PDB entry 9JCZ | electron microscopy, 2.64 A resolution | chain A

Chain A:
Molecule: Sodium- and chloride-dependent taurine transporter
From: Homo sapiens
UniProt: P31641 (SC6A6_HUMAN); residue numbers follow UniProt; this construct covers 1-582
Amino-acid sequence (606 residues; numbered 1 to 606; the number before each row is that of its first residue):
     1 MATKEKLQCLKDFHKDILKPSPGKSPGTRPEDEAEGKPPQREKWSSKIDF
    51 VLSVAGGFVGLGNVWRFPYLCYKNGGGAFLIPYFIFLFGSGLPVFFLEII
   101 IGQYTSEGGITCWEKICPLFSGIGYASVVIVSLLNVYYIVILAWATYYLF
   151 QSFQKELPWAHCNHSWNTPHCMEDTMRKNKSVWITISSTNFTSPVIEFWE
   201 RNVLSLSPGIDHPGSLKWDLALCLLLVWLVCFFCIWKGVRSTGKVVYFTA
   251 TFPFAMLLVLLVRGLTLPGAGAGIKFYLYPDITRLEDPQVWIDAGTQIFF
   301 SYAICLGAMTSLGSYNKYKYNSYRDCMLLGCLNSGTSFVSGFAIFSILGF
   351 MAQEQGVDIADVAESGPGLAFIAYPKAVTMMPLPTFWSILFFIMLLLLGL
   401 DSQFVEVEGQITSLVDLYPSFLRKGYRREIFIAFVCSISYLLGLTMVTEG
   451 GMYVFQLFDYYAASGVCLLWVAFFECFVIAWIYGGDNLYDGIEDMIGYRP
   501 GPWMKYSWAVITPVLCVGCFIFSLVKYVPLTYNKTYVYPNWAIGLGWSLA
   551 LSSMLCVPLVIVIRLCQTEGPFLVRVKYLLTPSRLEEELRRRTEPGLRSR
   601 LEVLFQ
Unresolved in the structure: 1-38, 183-186, 568-606
Differences from the reference sequence: expression tag (583-606)
Curated features (UniProtKB/Swiss-Prot):
  - modified residue: Ser322 (Phosphoserine)
  - glycosylation (N-linked (GlcNAc...) asparagine): Asn163, Asn179, Asn190
  - natural variant: Ala78 (A78E: In HTRDC), Gly399 (G399V: In HTRDC)
Disulfide bonds: Cys162-Cys171
Glycans and other covalent adducts: N-acetylglucosamine (NAG) linked to Asn163, Asn179, Asn190
Ion coordination: Na+ site 1: Gly56, Leu398, Asp401, Ser402; Na+ site 2: Phe58, Asn63, Ser301, Asn333 (together with 2-aminoethanesulfonic acid)
Ligand contacts: 2-aminoethanesulfonic acid (TAU): Gly57, Phe58, Val59, Gly60, Leu61, Gly62, Asn63, Leu134, Tyr138, Phe300, Ser301, Ala303, Ser402, Glu406

Summary:
Ligands of chain A: 2-aminoethanesulfonic acid. Covalently linked N-acetylglucosamine: at Asn163, Asn179 and
Asn190. Gly56, Leu398, Asp401 and Ser402 form the Na+ site 1. The Na+ site 2 is built by Phe58, Asn63, Ser301
and Asn333.
Chain A is Sodium- and chloride-dependent taurine transporter (Homo sapiens); the structure, Cryo-EM structure
of human TauT in presence of taurine, was determined by electron microscopy (same publication as 9JCV, 9JD5,
9JD6 and 9JLN).
